3J9T - chains A and F of the 28 polymer chains in the assembly; structure by electron microscopy, 6.90 A resolution (low resolution: residue-level contacts below are approximate; hydrogen-bond / salt-bridge calls are withheld).

Chain A:
Protein: V-type proton ATPase catalytic subunit A
From: Saccharomyces cerevisiae
Notes: EC 3.6.3.14, 3.1.-.-
Reference sequence: P17255 (VATA_YEAST); the construct lacks a stretch of the UniProt sequence, so the offset changes along the chain: 1-282 = UniProt 2-283; 283-616 = UniProt 738-1071
Amino-acid sequence (616 residues; numbered 1 to 616; the number before each row is that of its first residue):
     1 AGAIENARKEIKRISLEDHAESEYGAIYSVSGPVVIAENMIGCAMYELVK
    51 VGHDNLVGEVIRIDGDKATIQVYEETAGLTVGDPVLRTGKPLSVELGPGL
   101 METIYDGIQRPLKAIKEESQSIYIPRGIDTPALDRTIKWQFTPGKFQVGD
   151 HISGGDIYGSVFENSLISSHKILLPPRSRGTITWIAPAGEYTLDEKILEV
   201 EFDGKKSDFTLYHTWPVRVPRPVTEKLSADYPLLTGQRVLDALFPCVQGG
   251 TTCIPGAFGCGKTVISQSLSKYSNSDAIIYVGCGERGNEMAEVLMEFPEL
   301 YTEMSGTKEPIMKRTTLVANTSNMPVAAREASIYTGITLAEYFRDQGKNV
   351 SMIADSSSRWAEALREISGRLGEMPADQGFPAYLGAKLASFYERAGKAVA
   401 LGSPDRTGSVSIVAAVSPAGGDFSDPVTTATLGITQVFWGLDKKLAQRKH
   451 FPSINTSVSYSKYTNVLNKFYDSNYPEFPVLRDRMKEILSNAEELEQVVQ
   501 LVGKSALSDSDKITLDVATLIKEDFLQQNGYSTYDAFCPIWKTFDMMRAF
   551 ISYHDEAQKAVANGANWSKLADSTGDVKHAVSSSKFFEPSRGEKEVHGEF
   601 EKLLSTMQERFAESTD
Not modelled in the structure: 1-23
UniProt features mapped onto this chain:
  - binding site (ATP): Gly-256 to Thr-263
  - modified residue: Ala-1 (N-acetylalanine), Thr-130 (Phosphothreonine), Ser-403 (Phosphoserine), Ser-473 (Phosphoserine)

Chain F:
Protein: V-type proton ATPase subunit B
From: Saccharomyces cerevisiae
Reference sequence: P16140 (VATB_YEAST); residues 1-517 here = UniProt positions 1-517
Amino-acid sequence (517 residues; numbered 1 to 517; the number before each row is that of its first residue):
     1 MVLSDKELFAINKKAVEQGFNVKPRLNYNTVSGVNGPLVILEKVKFPRYN
    51 EIVNLTLPDGTVRQGQVLEIRGDRAIVQVFEGTSGIDVKKTTVEFTGESL
   101 RIPVSEDMLGRIFDGSGRPIDNGPKVFAEDYLDINGSPINPYARIYPEEM
   151 ISTGVSAIDTMNSIARGQKIPIFSASGLPHNEIAAQICRQAGLVRPTKDV
   201 HDGHEENFSIVFAAMGVNLETARFFKQDFEENGSLERTSLFLNLANDPTI
   251 ERIITPRLALTTAEYLAYQTERHVLTILTDMSSYADALREVSAAREEVPG
   301 RRGYPGYMYTDLSTIYERAGRVEGRNGSITQIPILTMPNDDITHPIPDLT
   351 GYITEGQIFVDRQLHNKGIYPPINVLPSLSRLMKSAIGEGMTRKDHGDVS
   401 NQLYAKYAIGKDAAAMKAVVGEEALSIEDKLSLEFLEKFEKTFITQGAYE
   451 DRTVFESLDQAWSLLRIYPKEMLNRISPKILDEFYDRARDDADEDEEDPD
   501 TRSSGKKKDASQEESLI
Not modelled in the structure: 1-28, 486-517
UniProt features mapped onto this chain:
  - binding site (ATP): Arg-381
  - modified residue (Phosphoserine): Ser-4, Ser-137, Ser-503, Ser-504, Ser-511, Ser-515
  - cross-link (Glycyl lysine isopeptide (Lys-Gly)): Lys-14 (interchain with G-Cter in ubiquitin), Lys-508 (interchain with G-Cter in ubiquitin)

How chain A and chain F interact:
Residue-residue contacts (67; chain A residue first):
  Met-40(A) with Val-88(F)
  Ile-41(A) with Lys-89(F); Lys-90(F)
  Gly-42(A) with Asp-87(F); Lys-90(F)
  Cys-43(A) with Ile-86(F); Asp-87(F)
  Ala-44(A) with Gly-85(F); Ile-86(F); Asp-87(F)
  Met-45(A) with Val-34(F); Gly-36(F); Thr-83(F); Ser-84(F); Gly-85(F); Ile-86(F)
  Arg-62(A) with Val-34(F); Asn-35(F)
  Ile-63(A) with Ser-32(F); Gly-33(F); Val-34(F); Asn-35(F); Ile-86(F)
  Asp-64(A) with Asn-35(F); Ile-40(F)
  Gly-65(A) with Ser-32(F)
  Asp-66(A) with Val-88(F); Lys-89(F)
  Arg-87(A) with Lys-90(F)
  Lys-226(A) with Leu-219(F); Glu-220(F); Arg-223(F)
  Leu-227(A) with Glu-220(F); Arg-223(F)
  Ser-228(A) with Arg-223(F)
  Met-374(A) with Ala-293(F)
  Ala-376(A) with Arg-289(F)
  Asp-377(A) with Arg-289(F); Arg-302(F); Tyr-304(F)
  Gln-378(A) with Asn-339(F)
  Pro-381(A) with Arg-289(F)
  Ala-382(A) with Arg-289(F); Glu-290(F)
  Tyr-383(A) with Glu-290(F); Ala-294(F)
  Ala-386(A) with Arg-252(F); Glu-290(F)
  Ala-389(A) with Ala-245(F)
  Ser-390(A) with Ala-245(F); Asn-246(F)
  Glu-393(A) with Val-217(F); Asn-218(F); Leu-219(F); Leu-244(F); Ala-245(F); Asn-246(F)
  Ser-424(A) with Asn-339(F)
  Thr-429(A) with Ser-176(F); Pro-338(F); Asn-339(F)
  Gly-433(A) with Ser-176(F)
  Ile-434(A) with Asn-218(F)
  Gln-436(A) with Glu-220(F)
  Tyr-460(A) with Gly-177(F)
  Lys-462(A) with Leu-178(F)
  Tyr-463(A) with Glu-220(F)
Interface residues without a listed pair, chain A (42 interface residues in all): Tyr-24, Tyr-46, Pro-220, Ala-229, Pro-375, Gly-385, Ala-430, Leu-432
Interface residues without a listed pair, chain F (40 interface residues in all): Pro-179, Gly-216, Thr-249, Asp-286, Gly-303, His-344

In short:
42 residues of chain A and 40 residues of chain F are in contact. From UniProt: 8 ATP-binding residues on
chain A; ATP-binding residue Arg-381(F) on chain F.
Chain A is V-type proton ATPase catalytic subunit A and chain F is V-type proton ATPase subunit B, both from
Saccharomyces cerevisiae; the structure, Yeast V-ATPase state 1, was determined by electron microscopy
together with 3J9U and 3J9V from the same study.
